Entry 6D8A (X-ray diffraction, 2.25 A resolution); this record covers chains A and G of the 3 polymer chains in the assembly.

Chain A:
Molecule: Uncharacterized protein
Organism: Rhodobacter sphaeroides (strain ATCC 17025 / ATH 2.4.3)
Reference sequence: A4WYU7 (A4WYU7_RHOS5); residues 2-777 here = UniProt positions 2-777
Chain sequence (791 residues; numbered -13 to 777; the number before each row is that of its first residue; numbers below 1 keep their minus sign (Met-13 is residue -13)):
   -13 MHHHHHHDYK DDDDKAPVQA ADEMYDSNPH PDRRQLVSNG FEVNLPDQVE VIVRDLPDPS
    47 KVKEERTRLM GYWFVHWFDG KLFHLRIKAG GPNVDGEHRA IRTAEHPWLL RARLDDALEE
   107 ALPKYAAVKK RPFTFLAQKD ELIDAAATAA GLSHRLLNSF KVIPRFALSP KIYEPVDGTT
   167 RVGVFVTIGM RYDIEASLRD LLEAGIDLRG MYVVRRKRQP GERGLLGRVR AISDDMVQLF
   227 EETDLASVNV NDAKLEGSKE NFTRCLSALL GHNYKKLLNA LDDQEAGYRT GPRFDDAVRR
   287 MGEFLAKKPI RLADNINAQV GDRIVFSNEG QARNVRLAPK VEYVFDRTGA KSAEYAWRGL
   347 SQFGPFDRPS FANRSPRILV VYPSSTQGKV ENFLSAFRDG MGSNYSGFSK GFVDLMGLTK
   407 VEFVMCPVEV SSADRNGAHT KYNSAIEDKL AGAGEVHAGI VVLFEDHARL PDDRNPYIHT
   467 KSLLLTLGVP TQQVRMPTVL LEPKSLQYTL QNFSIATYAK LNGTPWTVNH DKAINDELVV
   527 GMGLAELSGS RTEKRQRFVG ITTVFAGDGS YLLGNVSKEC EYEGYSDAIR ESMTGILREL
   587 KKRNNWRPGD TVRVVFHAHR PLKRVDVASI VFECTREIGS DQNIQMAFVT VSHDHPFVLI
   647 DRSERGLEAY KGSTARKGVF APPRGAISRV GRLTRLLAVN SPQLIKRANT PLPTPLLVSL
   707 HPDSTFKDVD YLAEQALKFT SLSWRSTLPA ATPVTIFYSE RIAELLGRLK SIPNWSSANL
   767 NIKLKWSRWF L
Unresolved in the structure: -13 to 19
Construct notes: initiating methionine (-13); expression tag (-12 to 1)
Bound ions: Mg2+: Leu777 (shared with 2 residues of chain C)
Swiss-Prot annotation at these positions:
  - binding site (Mg(2+)): Leu777
  - mutagenesis: Pro45 to Trp63 (9-fold reduction in plasmid silencing in E.coli, does not bind target DNA, binds guide RNA (gRNA)), Lys49 to Arg52 (4-fold reduction in plasmid silencing), Arg204 to Arg209 (4-fold reduction in plasmid silencing), Tyr463 to Lys467 (10-fold reduction in plasmid silencing, strongly impairs gRNA binding; Does not bind small DNA or RNA in E.coli, increased plasmid transformation in E.coli (plasmid silencing)), Arg481 to Thr484 (9-fold reduction in plasmid silencing, strongly impairs gRNA binding), Lys506 (K506A: 10-fold reduction in plasmid silencing, strongly impairs gRNA binding), Gly529 (G529D: Does not reconstitute DNA cleavage; when associated with R-604-605-D and D-746), Ala604 to His605 (Does not reconstitute DNA cleavage; when associated with D-529 and D-746), Glu746 (E746D: Does not reconstitute DNA cleavage; when associated with D-529 and R-604-605-D), Arg754 (R754A: Increases affinity for 5'-phospho-U gRNA, no change in affinity for 5'-phospho-A or 5'-phospho-C gRNA), Leu777 (10-fold reduction in plasmid silencing, impairs gRNA binding)
Reported in the primary citation:
  - mutagenesis - G529D/A604R/H605D/E746D: unchanged catalytic activity on DNA targets
  - specificity-determining residues: Arg754
  - mutagenesis - R754A (4- to 6-fold): decreased binding to 5'-U-gRNA
  - mutagenesis - Q689A: unchanged binding to tDNA

Chain G:
Molecule: 26-nt DNA strand
Sequence (26 nucleotides; numbered -16 to 9; the number before each row is that of its first residue; numbers below 1 keep their minus sign (DC-16 is residue -16)):
   -16 CTGTCGTCAC CTGTGCAGAA TAACTG
Unresolved in the structure: -16 to -14, 8-9

Chain A / chain G interface:
Pairs across the interface (52; chain A residue first):
  Pro45(A) with DC-12(G), base contact; DG-11(G), sugar contact
  Val48(A) with DG-11(G), phosphate contact
  Arg52(A) with DT-10(G), salt bridge to the phosphate
  His62(A) with DT-10(G), phosphate contact; DC-9(G), salt bridge to the phosphate
  Trp63(A) with DG-11(G), phosphate contact; DT-10(G), hydrogen bond to the phosphate
  Arg97(A) with DC-9(G), salt bridge to the phosphate; DA-8(G), salt bridge to the phosphate
  Ala98(A) with DC-9(G), phosphate contact
  Arg117(A) with DC-9(G), salt bridge to the phosphate
  Lys157(A) with DA-8(G), salt bridge to the phosphate
  Lys245(A) with DG-2(G), base contact; DC-1(G), base contact
  Glu246(A) with DG-2(G), sugar contact
  Thr249(A) with DC-1(G), phosphate contact
  Tyr260(A) with DA0(G), hydrogen bond to the phosphate
  Leu264(A) with DA0(G), sugar contact
  Tyr329(A) with DA6(G), hydrogen bond to the base
  Tyr341(A) with DA6(G), base contact; DC7(G), sugar contact
  Arg455(A) with DG-2(G), phosphate contact; DC-1(G), salt bridge to the phosphate
  Tyr494(A) with DA5(G), base contact
  Asn498(A) with DA5(G), base contact
  Ala531(A) with DG-4(G), phosphate contact
  Glu532(A) with DT-5(G), sugar contact; DG-4(G), hydrogen bond to the phosphate
  His605(A) with DC-6(G), sugar contact; DT-5(G), salt bridge to the phosphate
  Arg606(A) with DC-7(G), hydrogen bond to the base; DC-6(G), hydrogen bond to the sugar
  Ser638(A) with DC-6(G), hydrogen bond to the phosphate
  His639(A) with DC-6(G), hydrogen bond to the phosphate
  Asp640(A) with DC-7(G), sugar contact; DC-6(G), hydrogen bond to the phosphate
  His641(A) with DC-7(G), phosphate contact
  Pro642(A) with DC-7(G), phosphate contact
  Tyr656(A) with DA2(G), hydrogen bond to the phosphate
  Ala661(A) with DA2(G), base contact
  Arg670(A) with DA6(G), base contact
  Gln689(A) with DA6(G), hydrogen bond to the phosphate; DC7(G), hydrogen bond to the phosphate
  Leu690(A) with DA6(G), base contact
  Lys692(A) with DG1(G), base contact
  Arg693(A) with DG1(G), sugar contact; DA2(G), salt bridge to the phosphate
  Ala694(A) with DA2(G), base contact
  Leu703(A) with DC-7(G), phosphate contact
  Leu734(A) with DA6(G), base contact
  Glu746(A) with DT-5(G), phosphate contact
Also at the interface, not in a pair above, chain A (52 interface residues in all): Ser46, Lys49, Val61, Pro156, Glu340, Ser491, Thr495, Leu530, Arg541, Leu653, Ser687, Ser727, Pro735
Also at the interface, not in a pair above, chain G (18 interface residues in all): DA3

Summary:
52 residues of chain A and 18 residues of chain G are in contact, with 12 hydrogen bonds and 9 salt bridges.
Among the polar pairs are Tyr329(A)-DA6(G), Arg606(A)-DC-7(G) and Arg606(A)-DC-6(G). From the paper: R754A of
chain A reduces binding to 5'-U-gRNA; the specificity determinant Arg754(A); 3 substitutions were tested in
all.
Here chain A is Uncharacterized protein (Rhodobacter sphaeroides (strain ATCC 17025 / ATH 2.4.3)) and chain G
is a 26-nt DNA strand. Entry 6D8A (RsAgo Ternary Complex with guide RNA and Target DNA Containing A-A Bulge
Within the Seed Segment ...) was determined by X-ray diffraction (same publication as 6D8F, 6D8P, 6D92, 6D95,
6D9K and 6D9L).
